4ZP0 - chain A; structure by X-ray diffraction, 2.00 A resolution.

Chain A:
Protein: Multidrug transporter MdfA
From: Escherichia coli (strain K12)
UniProtKB: P0AEY8 (MDFA_ECOLI); residues 9-400 here = UniProt positions 9-400
Amino-acid sequence (392 residues; numbered 9 to 400; the number before each row is that of its first residue):
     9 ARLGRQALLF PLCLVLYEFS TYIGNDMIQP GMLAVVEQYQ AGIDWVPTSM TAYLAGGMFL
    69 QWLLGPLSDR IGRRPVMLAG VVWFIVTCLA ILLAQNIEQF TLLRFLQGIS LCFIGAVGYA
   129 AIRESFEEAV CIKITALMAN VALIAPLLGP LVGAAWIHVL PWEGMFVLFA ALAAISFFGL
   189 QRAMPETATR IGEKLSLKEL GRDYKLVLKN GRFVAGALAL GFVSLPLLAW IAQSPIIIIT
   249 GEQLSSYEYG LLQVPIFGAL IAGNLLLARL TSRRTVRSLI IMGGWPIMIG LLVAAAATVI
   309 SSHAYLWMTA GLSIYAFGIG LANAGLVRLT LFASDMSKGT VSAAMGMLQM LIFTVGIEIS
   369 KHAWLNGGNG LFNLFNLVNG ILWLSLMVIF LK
Differences from the reference sequence: engineered mutation Arg-131 (Gln in P0AEY8)
Small-molecule neighbours: deoxycholic acid (DXC; (3alpha,5beta,12alpha)-3,12-dihydroxycholan-24-oic acid): Tyr-30, Asn-33, Asp-34, Met-58, Tyr-61, Leu-62, Gln-69, Leu-119, Ala-150, Ala-153, Pro-154, Leu-236, Ile-239, Ser-350, Gly-354, Gln-357, Met-358, Phe-361
What the authors report for this chain:
  - binding site for deoxycholic acid: Tyr-30, Asn-33, Asp-34, Leu-236

Overview:
Ligands of chain A: deoxycholic acid. From the paper: a binding site for deoxycholic acid at Tyr-30, Asn-33
and Asp-34 among others.
Chain A is Multidrug transporter MdfA (Escherichia coli (strain K12)); the structure, Crystal structure of E.
coli multidrug transporter MdfA in complex with deoxycholate, was determined by X-ray diffraction, deposited
together with 4ZOW and 4ZP2.
